PDB entry 1FPK | X-ray diffraction, 3.00 A resolution | chains A and B

[Chain A (and B)]
Name: Fructose-1,6-bisphosphatase
From: Sus scrofa
Notes: EC 3.1.3.11; chain B of this document is another copy of the same molecule, construct and numbering; everything in this record applies to it too
UniProtKB: P00636 (F16P_PIG); residues 1-335 here = UniProt positions 1-335
Chain sequence (335 residues; each row starts with the number of its first residue):
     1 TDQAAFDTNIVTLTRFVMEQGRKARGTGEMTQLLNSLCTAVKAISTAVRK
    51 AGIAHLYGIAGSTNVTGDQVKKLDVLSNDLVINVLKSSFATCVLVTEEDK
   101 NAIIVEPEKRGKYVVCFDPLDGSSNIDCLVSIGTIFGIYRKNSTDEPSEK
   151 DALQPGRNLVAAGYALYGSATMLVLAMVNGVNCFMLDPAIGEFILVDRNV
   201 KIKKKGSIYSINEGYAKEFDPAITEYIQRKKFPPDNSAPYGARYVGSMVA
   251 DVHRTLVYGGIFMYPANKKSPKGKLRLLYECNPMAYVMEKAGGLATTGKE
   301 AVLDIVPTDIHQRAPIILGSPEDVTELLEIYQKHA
Not modelled in the structure: 1-6, 55-71
Sequence notes: conflict Gln20 (Glu in P00636), Thr96 (Ser in P00636), Asn199 (Asp in P00636)
Swiss-Prot annotation at these positions:
  - binding site (Mg(2+)): Glu98
Ion coordination: thallium (I) ion site 1: Glu97, Asp118, Asp121, Glu280; thallium (I) ion site 2: Glu97, Asp118, Leu120; thallium (I) ion site 3 near Glu280 (its only coordinating residue here)

[Interface between chain A and chain B]
Pairs across the interface - 76 pairs, chain A then chain B:
  Val48(A) - Ser169(B)
  Arg49(A) - Arg49(B)
  Arg49(A) - Ser169(B)
  Arg49(A) - Ala170(B)
  Lys50(A) - Met185(B)
  Gly52(A) - Val196(B)
  Ile53(A) - Met185(B)  hydrophobic
  Ile53(A) - Asp187(B)
  Cys128(A) - His253(B)
  Leu129(A) - Ser131(B)
  Leu129(A) - Leu166(B)  hydrophobic
  Leu129(A) - Gly168(B)
  Leu129(A) - Ser169(B)
  Leu129(A) - Ala170(B)
  Leu129(A) - Met172(B)  hydrophobic
  Val130(A) - Ser169(B)
  Ser131(A) - Leu129(B)
  Ser131(A) - Ser131(B)
  Leu166(A) - Leu129(B)  hydrophobic
  Tyr167(A) - Ser169(B)
  Gly168(A) - Arg49(B)  hydrogen bond (backbone-side chain)
  Gly168(A) - Gly168(B)
  Gly168(A) - Ser169(B)
  Ser169(A) - Val48(B)
  Ser169(A) - Arg49(B)  hydrogen bond (backbone-side chain)
  Ser169(A) - Val130(B)
  Ser169(A) - Tyr167(B)  hydrogen bond (side chain-backbone)
  Ser169(A) - Gly168(B)
  Ala170(A) - Arg49(B)
  Thr171(A) - Arg49(B)  hydrogen bond
  Met172(A) - Leu129(B)  hydrophobic
  Met185(A) - Arg49(B)
  Met185(A) - Gly52(B)
  Met185(A) - Ile53(B)  hydrophobic
  Asp187(A) - Lys50(B)  salt bridge
  Pro188(A) - Arg49(B)
  Ala189(A) - Lys50(B)
  Val196(A) - Gly52(B)
  Tyr209(A) - Glu213(B)  hydrogen bond (side chain-backbone)
  Tyr209(A) - Gly214(B)
  Asn212(A) - Gly241(B)
  Asn212(A) - Ala242(B)  hydrogen bond (side chain-backbone)
  Asn212(A) - Arg243(B)
  Glu213(A) - Tyr209(B)
  Glu213(A) - Lys231(B)
  Glu213(A) - Ala242(B)
  Gly214(A) - Pro239(B)
  Gly214(A) - Tyr240(B)
  Gly214(A) - Ala242(B)
  Ala216(A) - Lys231(B)
  Ala216(A) - Phe232(B)  hydrophobic
  Lys217(A) - Phe232(B)
  Lys217(A) - Pro233(B)
  Lys231(A) - Glu213(B)  salt bridge
  Lys231(A) - Ala216(B)
  Lys231(A) - Lys231(B)
  Phe232(A) - Lys217(B)
  Pro239(A) - Gly214(B)
  Tyr240(A) - Gly214(B)
  Gly241(A) - Asn212(B)
  Ala242(A) - Asn212(B)  hydrogen bond (backbone-side chain)
  Ala242(A) - Glu213(B)
  Ala242(A) - Gly214(B)
  Ala242(A) - Tyr244(B)
  Arg243(A) - Asn212(B)
  Arg243(A) - Tyr244(B)
  Arg243(A) - Val245(B)
  Tyr244(A) - Ala242(B)
  Tyr244(A) - Arg243(B)
  Tyr244(A) - Tyr244(B)  hydrogen bond (backbone-backbone)
  Val245(A) - Arg243(B)  hydrogen bond (backbone-side chain)
  Gly246(A) - Arg243(B)
  His253(A) - Cys128(B)
  Arg254(A) - Cys128(B)
  Val257(A) - Asp127(B)
  Val257(A) - Cys128(B)  hydrophobic
Interface residues without a listed pair, chain A (43 interface residues in all): Asp127, Leu186, Tyr258
Interface residues without a listed pair, chain B (43 interface residues in all): Leu186, Pro188, Ile194, Gly246, Arg254, Val257, Tyr258

[In short]
Chain A and chain B each contribute 43 residues to their interface, with 9 hydrogen bonds and 2 salt bridges.
Polar contacts include Asp187(A)-Lys50(B), Lys231(A)-Glu213(B) and Gly168(A)-Arg49(B). Curated annotation
(UniProt) lists Mg2+-binding residue Glu98(A) on chain A.
Chain A and chain B are both Fructose-1,6-bisphosphatase (Sus scrofa); the structure,
Fructose-1,6-bisphosphatase (D-fructose-1,6-bisphosphate 1-phosphohydrolase) complexed with thallium ions (10
mm), was determined by X-ray diffraction, deposited together with 1FPI, 1FPJ and 1FPL.
